PDB entry 5JMF | X-ray diffraction, 1.85 A resolution | chain A

# Chain A
Name: Heparinase III protein
Organism: Bacteroides thetaiotaomicron
Reference sequence: Q89YS4 (Q89YS4_BACTN); residues 23-666 here = UniProt positions 23-666
Chain sequence (655 residues; each row starts with the number of its first residue):
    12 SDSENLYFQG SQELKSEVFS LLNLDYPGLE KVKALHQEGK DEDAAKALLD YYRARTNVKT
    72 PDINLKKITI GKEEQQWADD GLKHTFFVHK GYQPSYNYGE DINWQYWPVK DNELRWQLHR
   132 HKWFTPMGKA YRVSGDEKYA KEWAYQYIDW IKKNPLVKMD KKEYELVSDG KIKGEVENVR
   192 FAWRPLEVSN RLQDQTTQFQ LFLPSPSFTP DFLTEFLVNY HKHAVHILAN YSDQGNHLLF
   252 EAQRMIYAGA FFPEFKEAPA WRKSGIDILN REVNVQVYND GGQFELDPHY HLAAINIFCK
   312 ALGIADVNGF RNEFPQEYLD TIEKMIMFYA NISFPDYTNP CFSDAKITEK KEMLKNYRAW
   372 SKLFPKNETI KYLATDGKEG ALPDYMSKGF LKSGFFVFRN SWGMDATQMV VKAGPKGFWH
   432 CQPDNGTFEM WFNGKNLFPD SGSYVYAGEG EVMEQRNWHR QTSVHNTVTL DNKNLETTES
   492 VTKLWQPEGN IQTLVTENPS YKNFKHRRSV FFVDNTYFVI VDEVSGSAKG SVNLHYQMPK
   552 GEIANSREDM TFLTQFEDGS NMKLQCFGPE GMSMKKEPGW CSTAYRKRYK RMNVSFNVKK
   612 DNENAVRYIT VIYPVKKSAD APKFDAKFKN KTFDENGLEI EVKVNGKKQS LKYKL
Unresolved in the structure: 12-20, 99-106
Modified residues: K26, K44, K57, K140, K267, K274, K311, K335, K361, K377, K382, K389, K399, K484, K494, K540, K574, K587, K610, K627, K628, K634, K654, K658, K663 (N-dimethyl-lysine; MLY)
Differences from the reference sequence: expression tag (12-22)
Ion coordination: Mg2+: Q433, D451

# Summary
Q433 and D451 form the Mg2+ site.
Chain A is Heparinase III protein (Bacteroides thetaiotaomicron); the structure, Heparinase III-BT4657 gene
product, was determined by X-ray diffraction, deposited together with 5JMD.
